PDB entry 2WVK | X-ray diffraction, 2.97 A resolution | chains A and B

Chain A (and B):
Name: Mannosyl-3-phosphoglycerate synthase
Source organism: Thermus thermophilus
Notes: EC 2.4.1.217; chain B of this document is another copy of the same molecule, construct and numbering; everything in this record applies to it too
UniProtKB: Q72K30 (Q72K30_THET2); numbering as in UniProt (aligned over 1-391)
Sequence (391 residues; each row starts with the number of its first residue):
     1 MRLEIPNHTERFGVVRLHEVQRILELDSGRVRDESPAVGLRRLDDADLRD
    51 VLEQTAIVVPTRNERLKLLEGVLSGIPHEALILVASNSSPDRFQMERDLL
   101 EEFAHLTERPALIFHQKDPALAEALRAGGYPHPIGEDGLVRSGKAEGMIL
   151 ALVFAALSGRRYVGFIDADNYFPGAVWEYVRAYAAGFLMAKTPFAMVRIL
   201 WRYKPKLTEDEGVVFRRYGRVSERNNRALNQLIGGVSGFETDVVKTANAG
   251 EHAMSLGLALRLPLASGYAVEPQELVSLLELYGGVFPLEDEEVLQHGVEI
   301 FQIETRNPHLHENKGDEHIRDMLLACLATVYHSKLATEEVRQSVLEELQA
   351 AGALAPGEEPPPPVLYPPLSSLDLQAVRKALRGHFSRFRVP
Bound ions: Zn2+ site 1: His-8, Glu-19 (shared with His-105(B) of chain B); Zn2+ site 2: Glu-251, His-309, His-311; Zn2+ site 3: Glu-292, His-296 (shared with Glu-292(B), His-296(B) of chain B)
Small-molecule neighbours: citrate anion (FLC): Arg-30, Val-31, Arg-32, Asp-33, Arg-42
From the paper describing this entry:
  - Zn2+ coordination: Glu-251, His-309, His-311
  - catalytic residues: Asp-167 (proposed by the authors, not directly observed)
  - mutagenesis - E251A, H309A: abolished catalytic activity
  - mutagenesis - E251A (Tm 82 degC), H309A (Tm 81 degC): unchanged stability

Chain A / chain B interface:
Pairs across the interface (83; chain A residue first):
  Arg-2(A) / Leu-106(B)
  Arg-2(A) / Thr-107(B)  hydrogen bond (side chain-backbone)
  Arg-2(A) / Glu-108(B)  salt bridge
  Leu-24(A) / Ser-74(B)
  Leu-24(A) / Phe-103(B)
  Leu-24(A) / Leu-106(B)  hydrophobic
  Glu-25(A) / Ser-74(B)
  Glu-25(A) / Thr-107(B)
  Glu-25(A) / Arg-109(B)  salt bridge
  Leu-26(A) / Ser-74(B)  hydrogen bond (backbone-backbone)
  Leu-26(A) / Pro-173(B)
  Leu-26(A) / Gly-174(B)
  Leu-26(A) / Trp-177(B)  hydrophobic
  Asp-27(A) / Arg-49(B)  salt bridge
  Asp-27(A) / Pro-77(B)
  Asp-27(A) / His-78(B)  hydrogen bond (backbone-backbone)
  Asp-27(A) / Glu-79(B)
  Asp-27(A) / Trp-177(B)  hydrogen bond
  Ser-28(A) / His-78(B)
  Gly-29(A) / Arg-49(B)
  Gly-29(A) / His-78(B)
  Gly-29(A) / Glu-79(B)
  Arg-30(A) / Ala-46(B)
  Arg-30(A) / Arg-49(B)
  Arg-30(A) / Asp-50(B)  salt bridge
  Arg-30(A) / Glu-53(B)  salt bridge
  Arg-32(A) / Glu-53(B)  salt bridge
  Ser-35(A) / Glu-108(B)  hydrogen bond
  Leu-40(A) / Leu-106(B)
  Arg-42(A) / His-78(B)  hydrogen bond
  Asp-45(A) / Asp-45(B)
  Asp-45(A) / Arg-49(B)  salt bridge
  Ala-46(A) / Arg-30(B)
  Arg-49(A) / Asp-27(B)  salt bridge
  Arg-49(A) / Gly-29(B)
  Arg-49(A) / Arg-30(B)
  Arg-49(A) / Asp-45(B)  salt bridge
  Asp-50(A) / Arg-30(B)  salt bridge
  Glu-53(A) / Arg-30(B)  salt bridge
  Glu-53(A) / Arg-32(B)  salt bridge
  Glu-70(A) / Arg-306(B)  salt bridge
  Gly-71(A) / Arg-306(B)
  Ser-74(A) / Leu-24(B)
  Ser-74(A) / Glu-25(B)
  Ser-74(A) / Leu-26(B)  hydrogen bond (backbone-backbone)
  Ser-74(A) / Arg-306(B)
  Gly-75(A) / Leu-26(B)
  Pro-77(A) / Asp-27(B)
  His-78(A) / Arg-2(B)
  His-78(A) / Glu-25(B)  salt bridge
  His-78(A) / Asp-27(B)
  His-78(A) / Ser-28(B)  hydrogen bond (side chain-backbone)
  His-78(A) / Gly-29(B)
  Glu-79(A) / Gly-29(B)
  Phe-103(A) / Leu-24(B)
  Leu-106(A) / Arg-2(B)
  Leu-106(A) / Leu-40(B)
  Thr-107(A) / Arg-2(B)  hydrogen bond (backbone-side chain)
  Thr-107(A) / Glu-25(B)
  Glu-108(A) / Arg-2(B)  salt bridge
  Glu-108(A) / Ser-35(B)
  Arg-109(A) / Glu-25(B)  salt bridge
  Tyr-171(A) / Pro-308(B)
  Phe-172(A) / Phe-172(B)  hydrophobic
  Phe-172(A) / Asn-307(B)
  Phe-172(A) / Pro-308(B)
  Phe-172(A) / Leu-310(B)  hydrophobic
  Pro-173(A) / Arg-306(B)
  Pro-173(A) / Asn-307(B)
  Gly-174(A) / Leu-26(B)
  Gly-174(A) / Gly-174(B)
  Gly-174(A) / Asn-307(B)  hydrogen bond (backbone-side chain)
  Trp-177(A) / Asp-27(B)
  Trp-177(A) / Trp-177(B)  hydrophobic
  Arg-306(A) / Glu-70(B)  salt bridge
  Arg-306(A) / Ser-74(B)
  Arg-306(A) / Pro-173(B)
  Asn-307(A) / Phe-172(B)
  Asn-307(A) / Pro-173(B)
  Asn-307(A) / Gly-174(B)  hydrogen bond (side chain-backbone)
  Pro-308(A) / Tyr-171(B)
  Pro-308(A) / Phe-172(B)
  Leu-310(A) / Phe-172(B)  hydrophobic
Also at the interface, not in a pair above, chain A (41 interface residues in all): Ala-175, Arg-181, Lys-204
Also at the interface, not in a pair above, chain B (43 interface residues in all): Arg-22, Arg-42, Lys-67, Gly-71, Gly-75, Ile-76, Ala-175, Arg-181

Overview:
41 residues of chain A face 43 of chain B across their interface, with 11 hydrogen bonds and 17 salt bridges.
Among the polar pairs are Arg-2(A)/Glu-108(B), Glu-25(A)/Arg-109(B) and Asp-27(A)/Arg-49(B). Bound to chain A:
citrate anion. From the paper: the catalytic residue Asp-167(A); E251A and H309A of chain A abolish catalytic
activity.
Both chains are Mannosyl-3-phosphoglycerate synthase (Thermus thermophilus). Entry 2WVK
(Mannosyl-3-phosphoglycerate synthase from Thermus thermophilus HB27 apoprotein) was determined by X-ray
diffraction, deposited together with 2WVM.
